8VG2 - chains C and I of the 12 polymer chains in the assembly; structure by electron microscopy, 3.04 A resolution.

== Chain C ==
Protein: Histone H2A type 1-B/E
From: Homo sapiens
UniProt: P04908 (H2A1B_HUMAN); residues 0-129 here correspond to UniProt positions 1-130 (UniProt number = residue number + 1)
Amino-acid sequence (130 residues; each row starts with the number of its first residue; numbering starts at 0):
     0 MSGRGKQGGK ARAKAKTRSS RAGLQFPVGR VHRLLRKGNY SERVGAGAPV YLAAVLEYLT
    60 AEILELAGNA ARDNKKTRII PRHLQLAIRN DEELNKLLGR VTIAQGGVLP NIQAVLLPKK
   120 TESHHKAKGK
Disordered / not traced: 0-8, 120-129
Curated features (UniProtKB/Swiss-Prot):
  - modified residue: Ser1 (N-acetylserine), Arg3 (Citrulline), Lys5 (N6-(2-hydroxyisobutyryl)lysine), Lys9 (N6-(2-hydroxyisobutyryl)lysine), Lys13 (N6-(beta-hydroxybutyryl)lysine), Lys36 (N6-(2-hydroxyisobutyryl)lysine), Lys74 (N6-(2-hydroxyisobutyryl)lysine), Lys75 (N6-(2-hydroxyisobutyryl)lysine), Lys95 (N6-(2-hydroxyisobutyryl)lysine), Gln104 (N5-methylglutamine), Lys118 (N6-(2-hydroxyisobutyryl)lysine), Lys119 (N6-crotonyllysine), Thr120 (Phosphothreonine), Lys125 (N6-crotonyllysine)
  - cross-link (Glycyl lysine isopeptide (Lys-Gly)): Lys13 (interchain with G-Cter in ubiquitin), Lys15 (interchain with G-Cter in ubiquitin), Lys119 (interchain with G-Cter in ubiquitin)

== Chain I ==
Molecule: 211-nt DNA strand
Sequence (211 nucleotides; each row starts with the number of its first residue):
     1 ATCCGAGATG GTACTTTGTG TCTCCTGCTC TGTCAGCAGG GCACTGTACT TGCTGATACC
    61 AGGGAATCAA TTGGTCGTAG ACAGCTCTAG CACCGCTTAA ACGCACGTAC GCGCTGTCCC
   121 CCGCGTTTTA ACCGCCAAGG GGATTACTCC CTAGTCTCCA GGCACGTGTC AGATATATAC
   181 ATCAGGCCAA CTTGTCTACG TTTAGTATGA T
Disordered / not traced: 1-15

== Chain C / chain I interface ==
Contacting residue pairs - 17 pairs, chain C then chain I:
  Arg11(C) with DT157(I), hydrogen bond to the base; DC158(I), hydrogen bond to the sugar
  Lys13(C) with DA160(I), salt bridge to the phosphate
  Arg29(C) with DG162(I), hydrogen bond to the phosphate; DC163(I), salt bridge to the phosphate
  Arg42(C) with DT152(I), hydrogen bond to the sugar; DA153(I), phosphate contact
  Val43(C) with DT152(I), sugar contact; DA153(I), hydrogen bond to the phosphate
  Gly44(C) with DT152(I), phosphate contact
  Ala45(C) with DT152(I), hydrogen bond to the phosphate
  Lys75(C) with DG172(I), phosphate contact; DA173(I), salt bridge to the phosphate
  Thr76(C) with DA171(I), phosphate contact; DG172(I), hydrogen bond to the phosphate
  Arg77(C) with DA171(I), hydrogen bond to the sugar; DG172(I), hydrogen bond to the phosphate
Other interface residues (no listed pair), chain C (13 interface residues in all): His31, Arg35, Glu41

== In short ==
Chain C and chain I form an interface of 13 and 10 residues respectively, with 9 hydrogen bonds and 3 salt
bridges. Polar contacts include Arg11(C)-DT157(I), Arg11(C)-DC158(I) and Arg42(C)-DT152(I).
Here chain C is Histone H2A type 1-B/E (Homo sapiens) and chain I is a 211-nt DNA strand. Entry 8VG2 (Cryo-EM
structure of FoxA1 and GATA4 in complex with H14 chromatosome) was determined by electron microscopy.
